Entry 3BO1 (electron microscopy, 9.60 A resolution (very low resolution: no residue pairs are listed; an interface is given only as per-side residue counts)); this record covers chains A and C of the 7 polymer chains in the assembly.

[Chain A]
Name: PREPROTEIN TRANSLOCASE SecY SUBUNIT
From: Escherichia coli
Chain sequence (442 residues; each row starts with the number of its first residue):
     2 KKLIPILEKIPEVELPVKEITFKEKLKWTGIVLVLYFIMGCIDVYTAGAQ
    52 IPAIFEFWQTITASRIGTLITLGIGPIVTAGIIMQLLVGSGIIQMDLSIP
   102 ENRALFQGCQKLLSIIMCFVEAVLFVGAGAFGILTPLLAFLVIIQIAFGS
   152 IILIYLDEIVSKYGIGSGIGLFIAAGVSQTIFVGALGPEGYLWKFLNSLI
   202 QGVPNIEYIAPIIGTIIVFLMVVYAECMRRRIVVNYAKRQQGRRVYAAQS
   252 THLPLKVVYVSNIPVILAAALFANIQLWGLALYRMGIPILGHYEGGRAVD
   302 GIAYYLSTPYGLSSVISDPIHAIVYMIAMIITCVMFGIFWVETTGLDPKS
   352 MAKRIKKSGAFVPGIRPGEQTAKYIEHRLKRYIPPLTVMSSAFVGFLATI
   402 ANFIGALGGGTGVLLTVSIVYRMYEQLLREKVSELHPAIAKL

[Chain C]
Name: Preprotein translocase secG subunit
From: Escherichia coli
Chain sequence (32 residues; each row starts with the number of its first residue):
    21 ETFSKIRVKPEHVIGVTVAFVIIEAILTYGRF

[Chain A / chain C interface]
At this resolution (10 A) residue pairs are not listed: 33 residues of chain A and 22 of chain C lie at the interface.

[In short]
Chain A and chain C form an interface of 33 and 22 residues respectively.
Here chain A is PREPROTEIN TRANSLOCASE SecY SUBUNIT and chain C is Preprotein translocase secG subunit, both
from Escherichia coli. Entry 3BO1 (Ribosome-SecY complex) was determined by electron microscopy together with
3BO0 from the same study.
